Entry 7PBX (electron microscopy, 3.43 A resolution); this record covers chains Ar and Bd of the 21 polymer chains in the assembly.

[Chain Ar (and Bd)]
Protein: 10 kDa chaperonin
Source organism: Escherichia coli (strain K12)
Notes: chain Bd of this document is another copy of the same molecule, construct and numbering; everything in this record applies to it too
UniProt: P0A6F9 (CH10_ECOLI); residues 1-97 here = UniProt positions 1-97
Sequence (97 residues; row label = number of the first residue in the row):
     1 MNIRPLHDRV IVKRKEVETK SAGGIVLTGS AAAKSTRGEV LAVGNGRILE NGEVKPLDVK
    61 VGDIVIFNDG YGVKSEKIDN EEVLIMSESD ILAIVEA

[Chain Ar / chain Bd interface]
Pairs across the interface - 45 pairs, chain Ar then chain Bd:
  Met1(Ar) with Val95(Bd), hydrophobic; Ala97(Bd), hydrogen bond (backbone-backbone)
  Asn2(Ar) with Ile66(Bd); Ala93(Bd); Ile94(Bd); Val95(Bd), hydrogen bond (side chain-backbone); Glu96(Bd), hydrogen bond (side chain-backbone); Ala97(Bd), hydrogen bond (side chain-backbone)
  Ile3(Ar) with Ile64(Bd), hydrophobic; Val65(Bd); Ile66(Bd), hydrophobic; Ile94(Bd), hydrogen bond (backbone-backbone); Val95(Bd)
  Arg4(Ar) with Val59(Bd); Ala93(Bd); Ile94(Bd), hydrogen bond (backbone-backbone); Val95(Bd), hydrogen bond (backbone-backbone); Glu96(Bd), salt bridge
  Pro5(Ar) with Val95(Bd); Glu96(Bd); Ala97(Bd)
  Leu6(Ar) with Ile91(Bd); Leu92(Bd); Ala93(Bd), hydrophobic; Ile94(Bd); Glu96(Bd), hydrogen bond (backbone-side chain)
  His7(Ar) with Asp58(Bd), salt bridge; Glu96(Bd), hydrogen bond (backbone-side chain)
  Arg9(Ar) with Ser89(Bd), hydrogen bond (side chain-backbone); Ile91(Bd), hydrogen bond (side chain-backbone); Leu92(Bd)
  Ile11(Ar) with Glu96(Bd)
  Ala42(Ar) with Glu96(Bd)
  Val43(Ar) with Glu96(Bd)
  Gly44(Ar) with Glu96(Bd), hydrogen bond (backbone-side chain)
  Ile48(Ar) with Arg47(Bd); Asp58(Bd)
  Glu50(Ar) with Glu50(Bd)
  Asn51(Ar) with Leu49(Bd), hydrogen bond (side chain-backbone); Glu50(Bd), hydrogen bond; Lys55(Bd)
  Lys74(Ar) with Leu92(Bd)
  Glu76(Ar) with Thr36(Bd), hydrogen bond; Arg37(Bd), salt bridge
  Ile85(Ar) with Leu92(Bd)
Other interface residues (no listed pair), chain Ar (22 interface residues in all): Leu41, Asn45, Tyr71, Ile78
Other interface residues (no listed pair), chain Bd (23 interface residues in all): Gly38, Asp63, Asn68, Glu88

[Overview]
The interface between chain Ar and chain Bd involves 22 residues on one side and 23 on the other, with 15
hydrogen bonds and 3 salt bridges. Polar contacts include Arg4(Ar)-Glu96(Bd), His7(Ar)-Asp58(Bd) and
Glu76(Ar)-Arg37(Bd).
Chain Ar and chain Bd are both 10 kDa chaperonin (Escherichia coli (strain K12)); the structure, Cryo-EM
structure of the GroEL-GroES complex with ADP bound to both rings ("tight" conformation), was determined by
electron microscopy, deposited together with 7PBJ.
